3OLF - chains A and B; structure by X-ray diffraction, 1.90 A resolution.

== Chain A ==
Molecule: Bile acid receptor
From: Homo sapiens
UniProt: Q96RI1 (NR1H4_HUMAN); residues 248-476 here correspond to UniProt positions 258-486 (UniProt number = residue number + 10)
Amino-acid sequence (233 residues; row label = number of the first residue in the row):
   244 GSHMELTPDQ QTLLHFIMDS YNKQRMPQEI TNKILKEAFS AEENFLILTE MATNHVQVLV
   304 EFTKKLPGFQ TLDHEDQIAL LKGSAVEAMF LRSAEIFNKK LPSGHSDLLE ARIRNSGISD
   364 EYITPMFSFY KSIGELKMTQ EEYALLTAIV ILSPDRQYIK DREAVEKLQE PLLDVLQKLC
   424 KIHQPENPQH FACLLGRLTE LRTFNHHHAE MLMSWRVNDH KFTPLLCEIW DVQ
Disordered / not traced: 244-246
Sequence notes: expression tag (244-247); engineered mutation Ala281 (Glu291 in Q96RI1), Ala354 (Glu364 in Q96RI1)
Residues lining bound ligands: OLF (4-({(2S)-2-[2-(4-chlorophenyl)-5,6-difluoro-1H-benzimidazol-1-yl]-2-cyclohexylacetyl}amino)-3-methylbenzoic acid): Arg268, Ile273, Thr274, Ile277, Asn287, Ile290, Leu291, Met294, Ala295, His298, Met332, Phe333, Arg335, Ser336, Ile339, Phe340, Leu352, Ile356, Ser359, Met369, Tyr373, His451, Met454, Leu455, Trp458
UniProt features mapped onto this chain:
  - binding site (chenodeoxycholate): Arg335, Tyr365, Tyr373, His451
  - modified residue: Thr446 (Phosphothreonine)
  - cross-link: Lys279 (Glycyl lysine isopeptide (Lys-Gly) (interchain with G-Cter in SUMO1))

== Chain B ==
Molecule: peptide of Nuclear receptor coactivator 1
UniProt: Q15788 (NCOA1_HUMAN); residues 744-757 here = UniProt positions 744-757
Amino-acid sequence (14 residues; each row starts with the number of its first residue):
   744 KDHQLLRYLL DKDE
Disordered / not traced: 744, 756-757
UniProt features mapped onto this chain:
  - motif: Leu749 to Leu753 (LXXLL motif 5)
  - mutagenesis: Leu752 to Leu753 (Slightly affects interactions with steroid receptors. Abolishes interactions with steroid receptors; when associated with A-636; A-637; A-693 and A-694)

== How chain A and chain B interact ==
Residue-residue contacts (20; chain A residue first):
  Val303(A) with Leu749(B), hydrophobic; Leu752(B), hydrophobic; Leu753(B), hydrophobic
  Glu304(A) with Lys755(B), salt bridge
  Lys307(A) with Leu752(B), hydrogen bond (side chain-backbone); Leu753(B); Lys755(B)
  Phe312(A) with Leu753(B), hydrophobic
  Ile321(A) with His746(B); Arg750(B); Leu753(B), hydrophobic
  Leu324(A) with Leu749(B), hydrophobic; Leu753(B), hydrophobic
  Lys325(A) with His746(B), hydrogen bond
  Pro467(A) with Leu748(B), hydrophobic
  Leu468(A) with Leu748(B)
  Glu471(A) with His746(B); Gln747(B), hydrogen bond (side chain-backbone); Leu748(B), hydrogen bond (side chain-backbone); Leu749(B), hydrogen bond (side chain-backbone)
Interface residues without a listed pair, chain A (14 interface residues in all): His317, Glu318, Gln320, Ile472
Interface residues without a listed pair, chain B (9 interface residues in all): Asp754

== Summary ==
The interface between chain A and chain B involves 14 residues on one side and 9 on the other, with 5 hydrogen
bonds and 1 salt bridge. Polar contacts include Glu304(A)-Lys755(B), Lys307(A)-Leu752(B) and
Lys325(A)-His746(B). Bound to chain A: compound OLF.
Here chain A is Bile acid receptor (Homo sapiens) and chain B is peptide of Nuclear receptor coactivator 1.
Entry 3OLF (Crystal structure of human FXR in complex with
4-({(2S)-2-[2-(4-chlorophenyl)-5,6-difluoro-1H-benzimidazol-1-yl]-2-cyclohexylacetyl}amino)-3-methylbenzoic
acid) was determined by X-ray diffraction (same publication as 3OMK, 3OMM, 3OOF and 3OOK).
